PDB entry 6ACJ | electron microscopy, 4.20 A resolution (low resolution: residue-level contacts below are approximate; hydrogen-bond / salt-bridge calls are withheld) | chains C and D of the 4 polymer chains in the assembly

[Chain C]
Molecule: Spike glycoprotein
Organism: Human SARS coronavirus
UniProt: P59594 (SPIKE_CVHSA); residue numbers follow UniProt; this construct covers 1-1196
Sequence (1203 residues; numbered 1 to 1203; the number before each row is that of its first residue):
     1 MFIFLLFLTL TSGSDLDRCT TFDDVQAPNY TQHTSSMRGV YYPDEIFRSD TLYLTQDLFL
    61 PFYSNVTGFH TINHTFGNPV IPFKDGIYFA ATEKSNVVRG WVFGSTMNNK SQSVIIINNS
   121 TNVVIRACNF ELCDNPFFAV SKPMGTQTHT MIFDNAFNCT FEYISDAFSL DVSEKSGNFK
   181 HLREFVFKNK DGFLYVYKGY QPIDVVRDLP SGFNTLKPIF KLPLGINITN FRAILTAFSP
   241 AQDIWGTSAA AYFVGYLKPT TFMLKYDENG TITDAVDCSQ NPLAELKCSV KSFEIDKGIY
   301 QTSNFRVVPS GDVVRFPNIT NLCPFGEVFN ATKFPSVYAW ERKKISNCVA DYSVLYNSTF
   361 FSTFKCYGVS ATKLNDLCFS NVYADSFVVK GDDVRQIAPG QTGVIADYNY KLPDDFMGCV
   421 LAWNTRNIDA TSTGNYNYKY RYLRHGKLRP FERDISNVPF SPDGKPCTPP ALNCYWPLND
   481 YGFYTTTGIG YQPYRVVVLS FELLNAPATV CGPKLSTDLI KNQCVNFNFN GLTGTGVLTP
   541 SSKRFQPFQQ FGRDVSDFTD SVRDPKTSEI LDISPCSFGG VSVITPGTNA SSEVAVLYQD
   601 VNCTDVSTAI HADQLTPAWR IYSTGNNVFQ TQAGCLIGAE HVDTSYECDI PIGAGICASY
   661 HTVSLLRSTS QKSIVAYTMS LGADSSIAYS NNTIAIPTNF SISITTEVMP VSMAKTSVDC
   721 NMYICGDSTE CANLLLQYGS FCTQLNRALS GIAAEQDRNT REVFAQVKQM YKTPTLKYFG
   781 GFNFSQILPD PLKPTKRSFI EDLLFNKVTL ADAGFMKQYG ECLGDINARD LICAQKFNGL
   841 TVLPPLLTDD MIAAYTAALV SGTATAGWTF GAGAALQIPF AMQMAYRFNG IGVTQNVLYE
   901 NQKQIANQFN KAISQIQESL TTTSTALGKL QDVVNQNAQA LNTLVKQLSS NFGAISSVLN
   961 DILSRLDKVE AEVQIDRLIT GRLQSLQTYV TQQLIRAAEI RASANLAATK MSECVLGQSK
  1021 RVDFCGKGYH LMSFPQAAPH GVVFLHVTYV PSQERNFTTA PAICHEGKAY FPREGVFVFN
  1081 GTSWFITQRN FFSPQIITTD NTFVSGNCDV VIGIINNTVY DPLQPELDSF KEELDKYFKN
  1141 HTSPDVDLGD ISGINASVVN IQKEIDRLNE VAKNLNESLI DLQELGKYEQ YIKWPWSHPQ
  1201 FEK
Unresolved in the structure: 1-17, 240-243, 319-322, 513-516, 661-673, 812-831, 1120-1203
Differences from the reference sequence: expression tag (1197-1203)
Cystine bridges: Cys-128/Cys-159, Cys-278/Cys-288, Cys-323/Cys-348, Cys-366/Cys-419, Cys-467/Cys-474, Cys-524/Cys-576, Cys-603/Cys-635, Cys-648/Cys-657, Cys-720/Cys-742, Cys-725/Cys-731, Cys-1014/Cys-1025, Cys-1064/Cys-1108
UniProt features mapped onto this chain:
  - region: Ser-798 to Tyr-819 (Fusion peptide 1), Lys-817 to Phe-837 (Fusion peptide 2), Asp-1145 to Glu-1184 (Heptad repeat 2)
  - site (Cleavage): Arg-667, Ser-668, Arg-797, Ser-798
  - glycosylation (N-linked (GlcNAc...) asparagine): Asn-29, Asn-65, Asn-73, Asn-109, Asn-118, Asn-119, Asn-158, Asn-227, Asn-269, Asn-318, Asn-330, Asn-357, Asn-589, Asn-602, Asn-691, Asn-699, Asn-783, Asn-1056, Asn-1080, Asn-1116 and 3 more in UniProt
  - natural variant: Ser-49 (S49L: In strain: Isolate GZ50), Gly-77 (G77D: In strain: Isolate BJ01, Isolate BJ02 and 7 more), Asn-78 (N78D: In strain: Isolate GD03), Asn-118 (N118S: In strain: Isolate Shanghai LY), Ala-139 (A139V: In strain: Isolate GD03), Met-144 (M144L: In strain: Isolate BJ03), Gln-147 (Q147R: In strain: Isolate GD03), Phe-193 (F193S: In strain: Isolate Shanghai LY), Asn-227 (N227K: In strain: Isolate SZ3), Ser-239 (S239L: In strain: Isolate GD01 and Isolate SZ3), Ile-244 (I244T: In strain: Isolate BJ01, Isolate BJ02 and 8 more), Thr-261 (T261K: In strain: Isolate SZ3), 31 further natural variant entries in UniProt
  - mutagenesis: Cys-323 (C323A: No effect on human ACE2 binding in vitro), Cys-348 (C348A: Complete loss of human ACE2 binding in vitro), Glu-452 (E452A: 90% loss of human ACE2 binding in vitro), Asp-454 (D454A: Complete loss of human ACE2 binding in vitro), Asp-463 (D463A: Partial loss of human ACE2 binding in vitro), Cys-467 (C467A: Complete loss of human ACE2 binding in vitro), Cys-474 (C474A: Complete loss of human ACE2 binding in vitro), Asp-480 (D480A: No effect on human ACE2 binding in vitro), Arg-667 (R667S: 40% loss of cell-cell fusion), Lys-672 (K672S: No effect on cell-cell fusion), Arg-797 (R797N: Complete loss of trypsin-induced membrane fusion)
From the paper describing this entry:
  - mutagenesis - R667A: decreased binding to Angiotensin-converting enzyme 2 (chain D) (proposed by the authors, not directly observed)

[Chain D]
Molecule: Angiotensin-converting enzyme 2
Organism: Homo sapiens
Notes: EC 3.4.17.23
UniProt: Q9BYF1 (ACE2_HUMAN); residue numbers follow UniProt; this construct covers 19-615
Sequence (603 residues; numbered 19 to 621; the number before each row is that of its first residue):
    19 STIEEQAKTF LDKFNHEAED LFYQSSLASW NYNTNITEEN VQNMNNAGDK WSAFLKEQST
    79 LAQMYPLQEI QNLTVKLQLQ ALQQNGSSVL SEDKSKRLNT ILNTMSTIYS TGKVCNPDNP
   139 QECLLLEPGL NEIMANSLDY NERLWAWESW RSEVGKQLRP LYEEYVVLKN EMARANHYED
   199 YGDYWRGDYE VNGVDGYDYS RGQLIEDVEH TFEEIKPLYE HLHAYVRAKL MNAYPSYISP
   259 IGCLPAHLLG DMWGRFWTNL YSLTVPFGQK PNIDVTDAMV DQAWDAQRIF KEAEKFFVSV
   319 GLPNMTQGFW ENSMLTDPGN VQKAVCHPTA WDLGKGDFRI LMCTKVTMDD FLTAHHEMGH
   379 IQYDMAYAAQ PFLLRNGANE GFHEAVGEIM SLSAATPKHL KSIGLLSPDF QEDNETEINF
   439 LLKQALTIVG TLPFTYMLEK WRWMVFKGEI PKDQWMKKWW EMKREIVGVV EPVPHDETYC
   499 DPASLFHVSN DYSFIRYYTR TLYQFQFQEA LCQAAKHEGP LHKCDISNST EAGQKLFNML
   559 RLGKSEPWTL ALENVVGAKN MNVRPLLNYF EPLFTWLKDQ NKNSFVGWST DWSPYADHHH
   619 HHH
Unresolved in the structure: 616-621
Differences from the reference sequence: expression tag (616-621)
Cystine bridges: Cys-133/Cys-141, Cys-344/Cys-361, Cys-530/Cys-542
UniProt features mapped onto this chain:
  - region (Interaction with SARS-CoV spike glycoprotein): Asp-30 to Tyr-41, Met-82 to Pro-84, Lys-353 to Arg-357
  - active site: Glu-375 (Proton acceptor), His-505 (Proton donor)
  - binding site (chloride): Arg-169, Trp-477, Lys-481
  - binding site (substrate): Arg-273, His-345, Pro-346, Tyr-515
  - binding site (Zn(2+)): His-374, His-378, Glu-402
  - glycosylation (N-linked (GlcNAc...) asparagine): Asn-53, Asn-90, Asn-103, Asn-322, Asn-432, Asn-546
  - mutagenesis: Ser-19 (S19P: Increases slightly the interaction with RBD domain of SARS-CoV-2 spike protein), Gln-24 to Lys-26 (Slightly inhibits interaction with SARS-CoV spike glycoprotein), Gln-24 (Q24T: Increases slightly the interaction with RBD domain of SARS-CoV-2 spike protein), Ala-25 (A25V: Increases slightly the interaction with RBD domain of SARS-CoV-2 spike protein), Thr-27 (T27Y: Increases slightly the interaction with RBD domain of SARS-CoV-2 spike protein. In sACE2.v2.2; increases interaction with RBD domain of SARS-CoV-2 spike protein ...), Leu-29 (L29F: Increases slightly the interaction with RBD domain of SARS-CoV-2 spike protein), Lys-31 (K31D: Abolishes interaction with SARS-CoV spike glycoprotein; K31Y: Increases slightly the interaction with RBD domain of SARS-CoV-2 spike protein), Asn-33 (N33D: Increases slightly the interaction with RBD domain of SARS-CoV-2 spike protein), His-34 (H34A: Increases slightly the interaction with RBD domain of SARS-CoV-2 spike protein), Glu-37 (E37A: No effect on interaction with SARS-CoV spike glycoprotein), Asp-38 (D38A: No effect on interaction with SARS-CoV spike glycoprotein), Leu-39 (L39R: Increases slightly the interaction with RBD domain of SARS-CoV-2 spike protein), 48 further mutagenesis entries in UniProt

[How chain C and chain D interact]
Contacting residue pairs (34; chain C residue first):
  Arg-426(C) / Gln-325(D)
  Tyr-436(C) / Asp-38(D)
  Tyr-436(C) / Lys-353(D)
  Tyr-440(C) / His-34(D)
  Tyr-442(C) / Lys-31(D)
  Leu-443(C) / Thr-27(D)
  Pro-462(C) / Ser-19(D)
  Pro-462(C) / Gln-24(D)
  Leu-472(C) / Leu-79(D)
  Leu-472(C) / Met-82(D)
  Asn-473(C) / Gln-24(D)
  Asn-473(C) / Tyr-83(D)
  Tyr-475(C) / Gln-24(D)
  Tyr-475(C) / Thr-27(D)
  Tyr-475(C) / Phe-28(D)
  Tyr-475(C) / Lys-31(D)
  Tyr-475(C) / Tyr-83(D)
  Gly-482(C) / Asp-38(D)
  Gly-482(C) / Lys-353(D)
  Tyr-484(C) / Tyr-41(D)
  Tyr-484(C) / Gln-42(D)
  Tyr-484(C) / Leu-45(D)
  Thr-486(C) / Tyr-41(D)
  Thr-486(C) / Asn-330(D)
  Thr-486(C) / Asp-355(D)
  Thr-486(C) / Arg-357(D)
  Thr-487(C) / Gly-326(D)
  Thr-487(C) / Lys-353(D)
  Gly-488(C) / Lys-353(D)
  Gly-488(C) / Gly-354(D)
  Ile-489(C) / Gln-325(D)
  Tyr-491(C) / Lys-353(D)
  Tyr-491(C) / Gly-354(D)
  Gln-492(C) / Gln-325(D)
Also at the interface, not in a pair above, chain D (21 interface residues in all): Thr-324

[Overview]
Chain C and chain D form an interface of 17 and 21 residues respectively. Curated annotation (UniProt) lists
11 mutagenesis sites on chain C; active-site residues Glu-375(D) and His-505(D), 3 chloride-binding residues
and 4 substrate-binding residues on chain D. From the paper: R667A of chain C reduces binding to
Angiotensin-converting enzyme 2 (chain D).
Chain C is Spike glycoprotein (Human SARS coronavirus) and chain D is Angiotensin-converting enzyme 2 (Homo
sapiens); the structure, Trypsin-cleaved and low pH-treated SARS-CoV spike glycoprotein and ACE2 complex,
ACE2-bound conformation 2, was determined by electron microscopy, deposited together with 6ACC, 6ACD, 6ACG and
6ACK.
